Entry 1TW8 (X-ray diffraction, 2.80 A resolution); this record covers chains F and A of the 4 polymer chains in the assembly.

# Chain F
Molecule: 13-nt DNA strand
Sequence (13 nucleotides; numbered 1 to 13; the number before each row is that of its first residue):
     1 GCCGGTCGACCGG
Ion coordination: Ca2+ site 1: DG1, DC2; Ca2+ site 2: DG8 (shared with Asp114(A), Asp127(A), Val128(A) of chain A); Na+: DG8 (shared with Asp127(A), Lys129(A), Ile142(A) of chain A)

# Chain A
Name: Hinc II endonuclease
From: Haemophilus influenzae
Notes: EC 3.1.21.4
UniProtKB: E1B6R0 (E1B6R0_HAEIF); numbering as in UniProt (aligned over 2-258)
Sequence (257 residues; row label = number of the first residue in the row):
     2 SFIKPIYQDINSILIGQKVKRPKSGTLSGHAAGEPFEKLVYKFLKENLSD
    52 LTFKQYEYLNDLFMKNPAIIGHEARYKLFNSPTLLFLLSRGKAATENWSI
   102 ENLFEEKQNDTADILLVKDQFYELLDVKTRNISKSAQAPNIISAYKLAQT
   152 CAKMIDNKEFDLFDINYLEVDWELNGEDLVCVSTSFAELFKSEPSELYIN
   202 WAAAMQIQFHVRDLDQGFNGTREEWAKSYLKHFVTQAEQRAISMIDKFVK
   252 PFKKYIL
Ion coordination: Ca2+: Asp114, Asp127, Val128 (shared with DG8(F) of chain F); Na+: Asp127, Lys129, Ile142 (shared with DG8(F) of chain F)

# Interface between chain F and chain A
Residue-residue contacts (42):
  DG5(F) with Tyr146(A), phosphate contact
  DT6(F) with Asn110(A), sugar contact; Ser144(A), hydrogen bond to the phosphate; Tyr146(A), phosphate contact; Lys147(A), phosphate contact; Ala205(A), base contact; Gln207(A), sugar contact
  DC7(F) with His31(A), base contact; Gln109(A), sugar contact; Asn110(A), sugar contact; Asp111(A), sugar contact; Ile143(A), phosphate contact; Ser144(A), hydrogen bond to the phosphate; Lys147(A), salt bridge to the phosphate; Ala205(A), base contact; Gln207(A), hydrogen bond to the phosphate
  DG8(F) with Gly30(A), base contact; His31(A), hydrogen bond to the sugar; Asp114(A), phosphate contact; Asp127(A), phosphate contact; Lys129(A), salt bridge to the phosphate; Asn141(A), hydrogen bond to the base
  DA9(F) with Gly30(A), sugar contact; Ala33(A), sugar contact; Lys129(A), phosphate contact; Thr130(A), hydrogen bond to the phosphate; Pro140(A), base contact; Asn141(A), hydrogen bond to the base; Ala204(A), base contact; Gln209(A), base contact
  DC10(F) with Thr130(A), phosphate contact; Arg131(A), phosphate contact; Asn132(A), hydrogen bond to the phosphate; Ala137(A), sugar contact; Gln138(A), base contact; Ala139(A), hydrogen bond to the base; Trp173(A), phosphate contact; Gln209(A), base contact
  DC11(F) with Lys135(A), salt bridge to the phosphate; Ser136(A), base contact; Ala137(A), base contact; Gln138(A), base contact
Other interface residues (no listed pair), chain A (33 interface residues in all): Thr112, Val128, Ile142, Gln150, Met206

# Overview
The interface between chain F and chain A involves 7 residues on one side and 33 on the other, with 9 hydrogen
bonds and 3 salt bridges. Polar contacts include DG8(F)-Asn141(A), DA9(F)-Asn141(A) and DC10(F)-Ala139(A).
DG1(F) and DC2(F) form the Ca2+ site 1.
Chain F is a 13-nt DNA strand and chain A is Hinc II endonuclease (Haemophilus influenzae); the structure,
HincII bound to Ca2+ and cognate DNA GTCGAC, was determined by X-ray diffraction.
